PDB entry 6BJG | X-ray diffraction, 2.29 A resolution | chains A and C of the 4 polymer chains in the assembly

[Chain A]
Molecule: RNA silencing suppressor p19
Organism: Carnation Italian ringspot virus
UniProt: Q66104 (P19_CIRV); residue numbers follow UniProt; this construct covers 1-172
Amino-acid sequence (172 residues; row label = number of the first residue in the row):
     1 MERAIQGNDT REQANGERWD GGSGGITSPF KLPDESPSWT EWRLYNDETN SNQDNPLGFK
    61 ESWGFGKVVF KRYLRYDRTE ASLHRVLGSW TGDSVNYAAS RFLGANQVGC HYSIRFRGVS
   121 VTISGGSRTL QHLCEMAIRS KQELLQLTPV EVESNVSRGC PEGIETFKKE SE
Disordered / not traced: 50-53, 148-172
Construct notes: engineered mutation His-111 (Thr in Q66104)
UniProt features mapped onto this chain:
  - mutagenesis: Trp-39 (W39G: Complete loss of silencing suppression), Trp-42 (W42G: Complete loss of silencing suppression)
From the paper describing this entry:
  - binding site for the 21-nt RNA strand: His-111

[Chain C]
Molecule: 21-nt RNA strand
Sequence (21 nucleotides; row label = number of the first residue in the row):
     1 UCGAAGUAUU CCGCGUACGU U

[How chain A and chain C interact]
Pairs across the interface (20; chain A residue first):
  Arg-11(A) / U9(C)  hydrogen bond to the phosphate
  Arg-11(A) / U10(C)  salt bridge to the phosphate
  Trp-19(A) / U21(C)  base contact
  Ser-38(A) / U21(C)  sugar contact
  Trp-39(A) / G19(C)  stacking on the base
  Trp-39(A) / U20(C)  phosphate contact
  Trp-39(A) / U21(C)  hydrogen bond to the phosphate
  Thr-40(A) / U20(C)  phosphate contact
  Thr-40(A) / U21(C)  hydrogen bond to the phosphate
  Gly-66(A) / U9(C)  sugar contact
  Lys-67(A) / A8(C)  phosphate contact
  Lys-67(A) / U9(C)  salt bridge to the phosphate
  Val-69(A) / U10(C)  sugar contact
  His-111(A) / U10(C)  hydrogen bond to the sugar
  Ser-113(A) / C11(C)  sugar contact
  Arg-115(A) / C12(C)  salt bridge to the phosphate
  Arg-115(A) / G13(C)  salt bridge to the phosphate
  Ser-120(A) / C11(C)  hydrogen bond to the phosphate
  Ser-120(A) / C12(C)  sugar contact
  Thr-122(A) / C11(C)  sugar contact
Other interface residues (no listed pair), chain A (15 interface residues in all): Ser-62, Lys-71

[In short]
15 residues of chain A face 9 of chain C across their interface; the contacts include 5 hydrogen bonds, 4 salt
bridges and 1 aromatic stacking contact. Among the polar pairs are His-111(A)/U10(C), Arg-11(A)/U9(C) and
Trp-39(A)/U21(C). From the paper: a binding site for the 21-nt RNA strand at His-111(A).
Chain A is RNA silencing suppressor p19 (Carnation Italian ringspot virus) and chain C is a 21-nt RNA strand;
the structure, CIRV p19 mutant T111H in complex with siRNA, was determined by X-ray diffraction, deposited
together with 6BJH and 6BJV.
